Entry 5EOZ (X-ray diffraction, 2.09 A resolution); this record covers chains A and P of the 4 polymer chains in the assembly.

Chain A:
Protein: DNA polymerase beta
Source organism: Homo sapiens
Notes: EC 2.7.7.7, 4.2.99.-
Reference sequence: P06746 (DPOLB_HUMAN); residue numbers follow UniProt; this construct covers 1-335
Amino-acid sequence (335 residues; numbered 1 to 335; the number before each row is that of its first residue):
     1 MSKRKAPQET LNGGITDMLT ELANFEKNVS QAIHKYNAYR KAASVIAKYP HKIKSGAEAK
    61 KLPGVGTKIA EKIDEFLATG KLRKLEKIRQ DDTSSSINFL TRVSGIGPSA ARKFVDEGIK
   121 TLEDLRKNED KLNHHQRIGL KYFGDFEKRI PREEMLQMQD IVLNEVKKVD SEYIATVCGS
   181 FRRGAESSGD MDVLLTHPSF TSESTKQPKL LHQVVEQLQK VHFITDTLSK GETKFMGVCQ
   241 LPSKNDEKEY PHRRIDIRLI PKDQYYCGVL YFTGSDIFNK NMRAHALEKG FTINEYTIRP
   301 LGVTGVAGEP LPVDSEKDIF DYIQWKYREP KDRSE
Not modelled in the structure: 1-9
Bound ions: Na+ site 1: Lys60, Leu62, Val65 (shared with 1 residue of chain D); Na+ site 2: Thr101, Val103, Ile106 (shared with DG9(P) of chain P); Mg2+ site 1: Asp190, Asp192 (together with 0KX); Mg2+ site 2: Asp190, Asp192, Asp256 (together with 0KX)
Ligand contacts: 0KX (2'-deoxy-5'-O-[(R)-hydroxy{[(R)-hydroxy(phosphonooxy)phosphoryl]amino}phosphoryl]cytidine): Arg149, Gly179, Ser180, Arg183, Ser188, Gly189, Asp190, Asp192, Tyr271, Phe272, Thr273, Gly274, Ser275, Asp276, Asn279
Curated features (UniProtKB/Swiss-Prot):
  - region: Arg183 to Asp192 (DNA-binding)
  - active site: Lys72 (Nucleophile)
  - binding site (K(+)): Lys60, Leu62, Val65, Thr101, Val103, Ile106
  - binding site (Na(+)): Lys60, Leu62, Val65, Thr101, Val103, Ile106
  - binding site (dATP): Arg149, Ser180, Arg183, Gly189, Asp190
  - binding site (dCTP): Arg149, Ser180, Arg183, Gly189, Asp190
  - binding site (dGTP): Arg149, Ser180, Arg183, Gly189, Asp190, Asp192
  - binding site (dTTP): Arg149, Ser180, Arg183, Gly189, Asp190
  - binding site (Mg(2+)): Asp190, Asp192, Asp256
  - modified residue: Lys72 (N6-acetyllysine), Arg83 (Omega-N-methylarginine), Arg152 (Omega-N-methylarginine)
  - cross-link (Glycyl lysine isopeptide (Lys-Gly)): Lys41 (interchain with G-Cter in ubiquitin), Lys61 (interchain with G-Cter in ubiquitin), Lys81 (interchain with G-Cter in ubiquitin)
  - natural variant: Leu22 (L22P: Found in a gastric cancer sample; uncertain significance), Tyr39 (Y39C: Found in a gastric cancer sample; uncertain significance), Gly118 (G118V: Decreased DNA-directed DNA polymerase activity), Arg137 (R137Q: Decreased function in base-excision repair), Arg149 (R149I: Decreased DNA-directed DNA polymerase activity), Asp160 (D160N: Found in a gastric cancer sample; uncertain significance), Cys239 (C239R: Found in a gastric cancer sample; uncertain significance), Lys289 (K289M: Found in a colon cancer sample; uncertain significance), Asn294 (N294D: Found in a gastric cancer sample; uncertain significance), Glu295 (E295K: Found in a gastric cancer sample; uncertain significance)
  - mutagenesis: Phe25 (F25W: No effect on 5'-dRP lyase activity. Decreased ssDNA binding), His34 (H34G: Decreased 5'-dRP lyase activity. Decreased ssDNA binding), Lys35 (K35A: Decreased 5'-dRP lyase activity. Decreased ssDNA binding. Loss of 5'-dRP lyase activity; when associated with A-68 and A-72. Decreased ssDNA binding; when associated with A-68 and A-72 ...), Tyr39 (Y39F: No effect on 5'-dRP lyase activity; Y39Q: Abolishes DNA polymerase and 5'-dRP lyase activity), Lys41 (K41R: Abolishes ubiquitination; when associated with R-61 and R-81), Lys60 (K60A: Decreased 5'-dRP lyase activity. Decreased ssDNA binding), Lys61 (K61R: Abolishes ubiquitination; when associated with R-41 and R-81), Lys68 (K68A: No effect on 5'-dRP lyase activity. Decreased ssDNA binding. Loss of 5'-dRP lyase activity; when associated with A-35 and A-72. Decreased ssDNA binding; when associated with A-35 and A-72 ...), Glu71 (E71Q: No effect on 5'-dRP lyase activity. No effect on structure shown by circular dichroism. No effect on ssDNA binding), Lys72 (K72A: Severely reduced 5'-dRP lyase activity. Does not affect ssDNA binding. Loss of 5'-dRP lyase activity; when associated with A-35 and A-68. Decreased ssDNA binding ...), Glu75 (E75A: Slightly decreased 5'-dRP lyase activity. Decreased ssDNA binding. No effect on structure shown by circular dichroism), Lys81 (K81R: Abolishes ubiquitination; when associated with R-41 and R-61), 5 further mutagenesis entries in UniProt
What the authors report for this chain:
  - catalytic residues: Asp256 (proposed by the authors, not directly observed)

Chain P:
Molecule: 10-nt DNA strand
Sequence (10 nucleotides; numbered 1 to 10; the number before each row is that of its first residue):
     1 GCTGATGCGA
Bound ions: Na+: DG9 (shared with Thr101(A), Val103(A), Ile106(A) of chain A)

Chain A / chain P interface:
Contacting residue pairs - 17 pairs, chain A then chain P:
  Val103(A) - DG9(P)  phosphate contact
  Ser104(A) - DG9(P)  phosphate contact
  Gly105(A) - DC8(P)  phosphate contact
  Gly105(A) - DG9(P)  hydrogen bond to the phosphate
  Ile106(A) - DG9(P)  phosphate contact
  Gly107(A) - DC8(P)  hydrogen bond to the phosphate
  Pro108(A) - DC8(P)  phosphate contact
  Ser109(A) - DG7(P)  phosphate contact
  Ser109(A) - DC8(P)  hydrogen bond to the phosphate
  Ala110(A) - DC8(P)  hydrogen bond to the phosphate
  His135(A) - DG9(P)  sugar contact
  Asp192(A) - DA10(P)  phosphate contact
  Met236(A) - DA10(P)  sugar contact
  Arg254(A) - DA10(P)  salt bridge to the phosphate
  Asp256(A) - DA10(P)  phosphate contact
  Tyr271(A) - DA10(P)  hydrogen bond to the base
  Phe272(A) - DA10(P)  phosphate contact

Overview:
15 residues of chain A face 4 of chain P across their interface; the contacts include 5 hydrogen bonds and 1
salt bridge. Among the polar pairs are Tyr271(A)-DA10(P), Gly105(A)-DG9(P) and Gly107(A)-DC8(P). Bound to
chain A: compound 0KX. From the paper: the catalytic residue Asp256(A).
Chain A is DNA polymerase beta (Homo sapiens) and chain P is a 10-nt DNA strand; the structure, Mutagenicity
of 7-Benzyl guanine lesion and Replication by Human DNA Polymerase beta, was determined by X-ray diffraction
together with 4YMN, 4YMO and 4YN4 from the same study.
